Entry 4K5U (X-ray diffraction, 1.70 A resolution); this record covers chains B and C of the 4 polymer chains in the assembly.

[Chain B (and C)]
Name: Variable lymphocyte receptor
From: Petromyzon marinus
Notes: chain C of this document is another copy of the same molecule, construct and numbering; everything in this record applies to it too
UniProtKB: K0IE77 (K0IE77_PETMA); residues 2-220 here correspond to UniProt positions 1-219 (UniProt number = residue number - 1)
Amino-acid sequence (220 residues; row label = number of the first residue in the row):
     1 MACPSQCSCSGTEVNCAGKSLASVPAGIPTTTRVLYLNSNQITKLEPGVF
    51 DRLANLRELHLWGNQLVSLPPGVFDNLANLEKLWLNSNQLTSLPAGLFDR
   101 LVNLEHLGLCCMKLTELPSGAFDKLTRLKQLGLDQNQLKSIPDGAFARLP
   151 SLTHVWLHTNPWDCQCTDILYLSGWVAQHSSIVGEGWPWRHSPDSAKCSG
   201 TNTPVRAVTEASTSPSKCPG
Unresolved in the structure: 1, 220 (chain C: 1, 219-220)
Disulfides: C3-C9, C7-C16, C110-C111, C164-C198, C166-C218
Sequence notes: initiating methionine (1)
Residues lining bound ligands: beta-D-galactopyranose (GAL): W84, N86, L107, G108, C110, G132, D134, Q135, W156, G186, W187
What the authors report for this chain:
  - binding site for beta-D-galactopyranose: W84, N86, C110, G132, D134, W156, W187
  - specificity-determining residues: W62 (proposed by the authors, not directly observed)

[Interface between chain B and chain C]
Contacting residue pairs - 33 pairs, chain B then chain C:
  S8(B) with W189(C); R190(C); H191(C), hydrogen bond (side chain-backbone)
  S10(B) with T153(C), hydrogen bond (side chain-backbone); H154(C), hydrogen bond (backbone-side chain); S181(C); I182(C); W189(C)
  G11(B) with T153(C)
  E13(B) with Q130(C), hydrogen bond; H154(C); P188(C)
  N15(B) with P188(C), hydrogen bond (side chain-backbone); W189(C), hydrogen bond (side chain-backbone); R190(C)
  Y36(B) with P188(C), hydrophobic
  Q130(B) with E13(C), hydrogen bond
  T153(B) with S10(C), hydrogen bond (backbone-side chain); G11(C)
  H154(B) with S10(C), hydrogen bond (side chain-backbone); E13(C)
  S181(B) with S10(C)
  I182(B) with S10(C)
  P188(B) with E13(C); N15(C), hydrogen bond (backbone-side chain); Y36(C), hydrophobic
  W189(B) with S8(C); S10(C); E13(C); N15(C), hydrogen bond (backbone-side chain)
  R190(B) with S8(C); N15(C)
  H191(B) with S8(C), hydrogen bond (backbone-side chain)
Interface residues without a listed pair, chain B (16 interface residues in all): C9
Interface residues without a listed pair, chain C (16 interface residues in all): C9

[Summary]
The chain B/chain C interface involves 16 residues from each chain; the contacts include 12 hydrogen bonds.
Polar contacts include S8(B)-H191(C), S10(B)-T153(C) and S10(B)-H154(C). Ligands of chain B:
beta-D-galactopyranose. From the paper: a binding site for beta-D-galactopyranose at W84(B), N86(B) and
C110(B) among others; the specificity determinant W62(B).
Both chains are Variable lymphocyte receptor (Petromyzon marinus). Entry 4K5U (Recognition of the BG-H Antigen
by a Lamprey Variable Lymphocyte Receptor) was determined by X-ray diffraction (same publication as 4K79).
